2JU0 - chains A and B; structure by solution NMR.

# Chain A
Protein: Calcium-binding protein NCS-1
From: Saccharomyces cerevisiae
UniProt: Q06389 (NCS1_YEAST); residues 1-190 here = UniProt positions 1-190
Sequence (190 residues; row label = number of the first residue in the row):
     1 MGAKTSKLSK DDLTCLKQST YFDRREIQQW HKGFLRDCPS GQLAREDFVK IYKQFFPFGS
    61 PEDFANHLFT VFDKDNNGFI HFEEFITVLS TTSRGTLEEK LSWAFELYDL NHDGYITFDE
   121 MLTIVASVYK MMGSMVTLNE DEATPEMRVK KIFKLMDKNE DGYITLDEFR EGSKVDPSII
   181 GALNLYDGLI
Not modelled in the structure: 1-2, 178-190
Bound ions: Ca2+ site 1: Asp73, Asp75, Asn77, Phe79, Glu84; Ca2+ site 2: Asp109, Asn111, Asp113, Ile116, Thr117, Glu120; Ca2+ site 3: Asp157, Asn159, Asp161, Tyr163, Glu168

# Chain B
Protein: Phosphatidylinositol 4-kinase PIK1
From: Saccharomyces cerevisiae
Notes: EC 2.7.1.67; fragment: Residues:121-174
UniProt: P39104 (PIK1_YEAST); residues 121-172 here = UniProt positions 121-172
Sequence (52 residues; numbered 121 to 172; the number before each row is that of its first residue):
   121 ASYGFQVARR VLNNLQTNLF NTSSGSDKNV KIHENVAPAL VLSSMIMSAI AF

# Chain A / chain B interface
Residue-residue contacts - 34 pairs, chain A then chain B:
  Trp30(A) - Ala159(B)
  Gly33(A) - Val156(B)
  Arg36(A) - Asn155(B)
  Asp37(A) - Glu154(B)
  Asp37(A) - Val156(B)
  Ile51(A) - Val156(B)
  Ile51(A) - Ala157(B)
  Ile51(A) - Leu160(B)
  Ile51(A) - Val161(B)
  Tyr52(A) - Met165(B)
  Phe55(A) - Thr142(B)
  Phe55(A) - Ala157(B)
  Phe55(A) - Pro158(B)
  Phe55(A) - Val161(B)
  Phe56(A) - Thr142(B)
  Phe64(A) - Leu135(B)
  Phe85(A) - Leu160(B)
  Leu89(A) - Leu160(B)
  Leu89(A) - Ser164(B)
  Thr92(A) - Ser164(B)
  Ser93(A) - Met167(B)
  Arg94(A) - Ile170(B)
  Lys100(A) - Gln136(B)
  Leu107(A) - Leu135(B)
  Tyr108(A) - Val131(B)
  Tyr108(A) - Leu135(B)
  Met132(A) - Asn138(B)
  Met135(A) - Asn134(B)
  Arg148(A) - Val127(B)
  Arg148(A) - Val131(B)
  Lys151(A) - Ser122(B)
  Lys151(A) - Tyr123(B)
  Lys151(A) - Gly124(B)
  Asp176(A) - Ala128(B)
Other interface residues (no listed pair), chain A (27 interface residues in all): Phe34, Phe72, Ser134, Glu142, Leu155
Other interface residues (no listed pair), chain B (29 interface residues in all): Phe125, Asn141, Ser143, Lys151, Ser163, Ser168

# In short
The interface between chain A and chain B involves 27 residues on one side and 29 on the other. Asp73(A),
Asp75(A), Asn77(A), Phe79(A) and Glu84(A) form the Ca2+ site 1. Asp109(A), Asn111(A), Asp113(A), Ile116(A),
Thr117(A) and Glu120(A) coordinate Ca2+ site 2.
Chain A is Calcium-binding protein NCS-1 and chain B is Phosphatidylinositol 4-kinase PIK1, both from
Saccharomyces cerevisiae; the structure, Structure of Yeast Frequenin bound to PdtIns 4-kinase, was determined
by solution NMR.
